Entry 5ZEB (electron microscopy, 3.40 A resolution); this record covers chains K and A of the 56 polymer chains in the assembly.

Chain K:
Name: 50S ribosomal protein L13
Organism: Mycobacterium smegmatis str. MC2 155
UniProtKB: A0QSP8 (RL13_MYCS2); numbering as in UniProt (aligned over 1-147)
Amino-acid sequence (147 residues; row label = number of the first residue in the row):
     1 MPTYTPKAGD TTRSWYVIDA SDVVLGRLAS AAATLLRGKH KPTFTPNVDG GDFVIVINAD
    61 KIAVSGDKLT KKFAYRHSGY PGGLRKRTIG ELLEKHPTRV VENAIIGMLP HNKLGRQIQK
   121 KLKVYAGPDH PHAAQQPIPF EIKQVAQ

Chain A:
Molecule: 23S rRNA
Organism: Mycobacterium smegmatis str. MC2 155
Sequence (3120 nucleotides; numbered 1 to 3120; the number before each row is that of its first residue):
     1 UAAGUGUUUA AGGGCGCAUG GUGGAUGCCU UGGCACUGGG AGCCGAUGAA GGACGUAGGA
    61 GGCUGCGAUA AGCCUCGGGG AGCUGUCAAC CGAGCGUUGA UCCGAGGAUG UCCGAAUGGG
   121 GAAACCCGGC ACGAGUGAUG UCGUGUCACC AGGCGCUGAA UAUAUAGGCG UCUGGGGGGA
   181 ACGCGGGGAA GUGAAACAUC UCAGUACCCG UAGGAAGAGA AAACAAAAUG UGAUUCCGUG
   241 AGUAGUGGCG AGCGAAAGCG GAGGAUGGCU AAACCGUAUG CAUGUGAUAC CGGGUAGGGG
   301 UUGUGUGUGC GGGGUUGUGG GACCUAUCUU UCCGGCUCUA CCUGGCUGGA GGGCAGUGAG
   361 AAAAUGUUGU GGUUAGCGGA AAUGGCUUGG GAUGGCCUGC CGUAGACGGU GAGAGCCCGG
   421 UACGUGAAAA CCCGACGUCU GUCUUGAUGG UGUUCCCGAG UAGCAGCGGG CCCGUGGAAU
   481 CUGCUGUGAA UCUGCCGGGA CCACCCGGUA AGCCUGAAUA CUUCCCAGUG ACCGAUAGCG
   541 GAUUAGUACC GUGAGGGAAU GGUGAAAAGU ACCCCGGGAG GGGAGUGAAA GAGUACCUGA
   601 AACCGUGCGC UUACAAUCCG UCAGAGCCCU CGACGUGUCG UGGGGUGAUG GCGUGCCUUU
   661 UGAAGAAUGA GCCUGCGAGU CAGGGACAUG UCGCGAGGUU AACCCGGGUG GGGUAGCCGC
   721 AGCGAAAGCG AGUCUGAAUA GGGCGUAUCC ACACAAGAGU GUGUGGUGUA GUGGUGUGUU
   781 CUGGACCCGA AGCGGAGUGA UCUACCCAUG GCCAGGGUGA AGCGCGGGUA AGACCGCGUG
   841 GAGGCCCGAA CCCACUUAGG UUGAAGACUG AGGGGAUGAG CUGUGGGUAG GGGUGAAAGG
   901 CCAAUCAAAC UCCGUGAUAG CUGGUUCUCC CCGAAAUGCA UUUAGGUGCA GCGUCGCAUG
   961 UUUCUUGCCG GAGGUAGAGC UACUGGAUGG CCGAUGGGCC CCACAGGGUU ACUGACGUCA
  1021 GCCAAACUCC GAAUGCCGGU AAGUCCAAGA GUGCGGCAGU GAGACGGCGG GGGAUAAGCU
  1081 CCGUGCGUCG AGAGGGAAAC AGCCCAGAUC GCCGGCUAAG GCCCCUAAGC GUGUGCUAAG
  1141 UGGAAAAGGA UGUGCAGUCG CGAAGACAAC CAGGAGGUUG GCUUAGAAGC AGCCACCCUU
  1201 GAAAGAGUGC GUAAUAGCUC ACUGGUCAAG UGAUUGUGCG CCGAUAAUGU AGCGGGGCUC
  1261 AAGCACACCG CCGAAGCCGC GGCAGCCAAC GUGUUGGCUG GGUAGGGGAG CGUCCUGCAU
  1321 CCGGUGAAGC CGCCGAGUGA UCGAGUGGUG GAGGGUGUGG GAGUGAGAAU GCAGGCAUGA
  1381 GUAGCGAUUA GGCAAGUGAG AACCUUGCCC GCCGAAAGAC CAAGGGUUCC UGGGCCAGGC
  1441 CAGUCCGCCC AGGGUGAGUC GGGACCUAAG GCGAGGCCGA CAGGCGUAGU CGAUGGACAA
  1501 CGGGUUGAUA UUCCCGUACC CGUGUAUGUG CGUCCAUGAU GAAUCAGCGG UACUAACCAU
  1561 CCAAAACCAC CGUGACCGCA CCUUUCGGGG UGUGGCGUUG GUGGGGCUGC AUGGGACCUU
  1621 CGUUGGUAGU AGUCAAGCGA UGGGGUGACG CAGGAAGGUA GCCGUACCGG UCAGUGGUAA
  1681 UACCGGGGUA AGCCUGUAGG GAGUCAGAUA GGUAAAUCCG UCUGGCAUAU AUCCUGAGAG
  1741 GUGAUGCAUA GCCGAGUGAG GCGAAUUCGG UGAUCCUAUG CUGCCGAGAA AAGCCUCUAG
  1801 CGAGGACAUA CACGGCCCGU ACCCCAAACC AACACAGGUG GUCAGGUAGA GAAUACUAAG
  1861 GCGUACGAGU GAACUAUGGU UAAGGAACUC GGCAAAAUGC CCCCGUAACU UCGGGAGAAG
  1921 GGGGACCCAC AUGGCGUGUA AGCCUUUACG GCCCAAGCGU GAGUGGGUGG CACAAACCAG
  1981 UGAGAAGCGA CUGUUUACUA AAAACACAGG UCCGUGCGAA GUCGCAAGAC GAUGUAUACG
  2041 GACUGACGCC UGCCCGGUGC UGGAAGGUUA AGAGGACCCG UUAACUCCCU UUGGGGGUGA
  2101 AGCGGAGAAU UUAAGCCCCA GUAAACGGCG GUGGUAACUA UAACCAUCCU AAGGUAGCGA
  2161 AAUUCCUUGU CGGGUAAGUU CCGACCUGCA CGAAUGGCGU AACGACUUCU CAACUGUCUC
  2221 AACCAUAGAC UCGGCGAAAU UGCACUACGA GUAAAGAUGC UCGUUACGCG CGGCAGGACG
  2281 AAAAGACCCC GGGACCUUCA CUACAACUUG GUAUUGGUGC UCGAUACGGU UUGUGUAGGA
  2341 UAGGUGGGAG ACUGUGAAGC UCACACGCCA GUGUGGGUGG AGUCGUUGUU GAAAUACCAC
  2401 UCUGAUCGUA UUGGGCCUCU AACCUCGGAC CGUAUAUCCG GUUCAGGGAC AGUGCCUGGU
  2461 GGGUAGUUUA ACUGGGGCGG UUGCCUCCUA AAAUGUAACG GAGGCGCCCA AAGGUUCCCU
  2521 CAACCUGGAC GGCAAUCAGG UGUUGAGUGU AAGUGCACAA GGGAGCUUGA CUGCGAGACG
  2581 GACAUGUCGA GCAGGGACGA AAGUCGGGAC UAGUGAUCCG GCACCUCUGA GUGGAAGGGG
  2641 UGUCGCUCAA CGGAUAAAAG GUACCCCGGG GAUAACAGGC UGAUCUUCCC CAAGAGUCCA
  2701 UAUCGACGGG AUGGUUUGGC ACCUCGAUGU CGGCUCGUCG CAUCCUGGGG CUGGAGCAGG
  2761 UCCCAAGGGU UGGGCUGUUC GCCCAUUAAA GCGGCACGCG AGCUGGGUUU AGAACGUCGU
  2821 GAGACAGUUC GGUCUCUAUC CGCCGCGCGC GUCAGAAGCU UGAGGAAACC UGUCCCUAGU
  2881 ACGAGAGGAC CGGGACGGAC GAACCUCUGG UAUACCAGUU GUCCCACCAG GGGCACGGCU
  2941 GGAUAGCCAC GUUCGGACAG GAUAACCGCU GAAAGCAUCU AAGCGGGAAA CCUCUUCCAA
  3001 GACCAGGCUU CUCACCCUCU AGGAGGGAUA AGGCCCCCCG CAGACCACGG GAUUGAUAGA
  3061 CCAGACCUGG AAGCCUAGUA AUAGGUGCAG GGAACUGGCA CUAACCGGCC GAAAACUUAC
Unresolved in the structure: 1, 340-344, 634-637, 1004-1005, 1756-1757, 1946-1948, 3120
Covalently attached groups: covalent link A1565-G1606, A1566-G1606, G1578-G1592; covalent link U1573-C1596

Chain K / chain A interface:
Residue-residue contacts (105; chain K residue first):
  Met1(K) - G642(A)  phosphate contact
  Met1(K) - C1113(A)  base contact
  Thr3(K) - C1113(A)  base contact
  Thr5(K) - G624(A)  phosphate contact
  Thr5(K) - A625(A)  sugar contact
  Pro6(K) - A625(A)  sugar contact
  Lys7(K) - A625(A)  salt bridge to the phosphate
  Lys7(K) - G626(A)  phosphate contact
  Ala8(K) - A625(A)  hydrogen bond to the sugar
  Trp15(K) - G4(A)  sugar contact
  Asp22(K) - C1260(A)  hydrogen bond to the base
  Val24(K) - C1258(A)  phosphate contact
  Val24(K) - U1259(A)  phosphate contact
  Val24(K) - C1260(A)  base contact
  Leu25(K) - G1257(A)  phosphate contact
  Leu25(K) - C1258(A)  phosphate contact
  Gly26(K) - G1257(A)  phosphate contact
  Gly26(K) - C1258(A)  phosphate contact
  Gly26(K) - A1262(A)  hydrogen bond to the base
  Arg27(K) - C1130(A)  hydrogen bond to the base
  Arg27(K) - C1260(A)  hydrogen bond to the sugar
  Arg27(K) - A1262(A)  base contact
  Ser30(K) - C1123(A)  sugar contact
  Ser30(K) - C1124(A)  sugar contact
  Ala33(K) - C1124(A)  sugar contact
  Thr34(K) - C1124(A)  sugar contact
  Arg37(K) - C1125(A)  salt bridge to the phosphate
  Arg37(K) - U1126(A)  salt bridge to the phosphate
  Arg37(K) - A1127(A)  salt bridge to the phosphate
  Lys39(K) - C1125(A)  salt bridge to the phosphate
  Lys39(K) - A1127(A)  salt bridge to the phosphate
  Pro46(K) - G650(A)  sugar contact
  Asn47(K) - A623(A)  base contact
  Asn47(K) - U649(A)  hydrogen bond to the base
  Asn47(K) - G650(A)  sugar contact
  Phe53(K) - U5(A)  sugar contact
  Ser65(K) - U1259(A)  hydrogen bond to the phosphate
  Ser65(K) - C1260(A)  phosphate contact
  Asp67(K) - G1140(A)  phosphate contact
  Lys68(K) - G1140(A)  hydrogen bond to the base
  Lys68(K) - C1258(A)  phosphate contact
  Lys68(K) - U1259(A)  salt bridge to the phosphate
  Lys71(K) - G1140(A)  phosphate contact
  Lys72(K) - G1257(A)  salt bridge to the phosphate
  Tyr75(K) - U1250(A)  hydrogen bond to the phosphate
  Tyr75(K) - A1251(A)  phosphate contact
  Arg76(K) - G2864(A)  salt bridge to the phosphate
  Arg76(K) - G2865(A)  salt bridge to the phosphate
  His77(K) - G1249(A)  stacking on the base
  Ser78(K) - G2865(A)  hydrogen bond to the phosphate
  Ser78(K) - A2866(A)  hydrogen bond to the phosphate
  Tyr80(K) - A2866(A)  phosphate contact
  Pro81(K) - G1249(A)  phosphate contact
  Pro81(K) - U2738(A)  phosphate contact
  Pro81(K) - C2739(A)  phosphate contact
  Gly82(K) - G1249(A)  hydrogen bond to the phosphate
  Gly82(K) - C2739(A)  phosphate contact
  Leu84(K) - G1249(A)  sugar contact
  Leu84(K) - U1250(A)  base contact
  Arg85(K) - G2865(A)  sugar contact
  Arg85(K) - A2866(A)  salt bridge to the phosphate
  Arg87(K) - C2992(A)  sugar contact
  Lys95(K) - C2992(A)  hydrogen bond to the sugar
  His96(K) - A2863(A)  phosphate contact
  His96(K) - G2864(A)  phosphate contact
  Arg99(K) - A2863(A)  hydrogen bond to the sugar
  Glu102(K) - C3004(A)  hydrogen bond to the base
  Ala104(K) - G1256(A)  hydrogen bond to the sugar
  Ala104(K) - G1257(A)  phosphate contact
  Gly107(K) - G1255(A)  hydrogen bond to the base
  Gly107(K) - G1256(A)  sugar contact
  Met108(K) - C1124(A)  hydrogen bond to the sugar
  Met108(K) - C1125(A)  sugar contact
  Met108(K) - G1256(A)  hydrogen bond to the base
  Leu109(K) - C1125(A)  sugar contact
  Pro110(K) - C1125(A)  sugar contact
  His111(K) - G2263(A)  salt bridge to the phosphate
  His111(K) - U2264(A)  salt bridge to the phosphate
  Asn112(K) - G650(A)  hydrogen bond to the phosphate
  Asn112(K) - G651(A)  hydrogen bond to the phosphate
  Lys113(K) - A615(A)  phosphate contact
  Lys113(K) - A616(A)  salt bridge to the phosphate
  Lys113(K) - U649(A)  salt bridge to the phosphate
  Lys113(K) - G650(A)  hydrogen bond to the phosphate
  Leu114(K) - U649(A)  phosphate contact
  Leu114(K) - G650(A)  hydrogen bond to the phosphate
  Arg116(K) - C614(A)  hydrogen bond to the phosphate
  Arg116(K) - A615(A)  salt bridge to the phosphate
  Lys120(K) - C3003(A)  phosphate contact
  Lys120(K) - C3004(A)  phosphate contact
  His132(K) - A3(A)  sugar contact
  His132(K) - G4(A)  salt bridge to the phosphate
  Ala134(K) - U3118(A)  base contact
  Gln135(K) - A3(A)  hydrogen bond to the sugar
  Gln135(K) - G4(A)  hydrogen bond to the sugar
  Gln135(K) - U3118(A)  sugar contact
  Gln136(K) - U3118(A)  phosphate contact
  Gln136(K) - A3119(A)  phosphate contact
  Ile142(K) - C1130(A)  base contact
  Lys143(K) - C1130(A)  hydrogen bond to the base
  Gln144(K) - G1131(A)  hydrogen bond to the phosphate
  Gln147(K) - G1129(A)  hydrogen bond to the base
  Gln147(K) - G1131(A)  sugar contact
  Gln147(K) - C1269(A)  base contact
  Gln147(K) - G1270(A)  base contact
Also at the interface, not in a pair above, chain K (68 interface residues in all): Pro2, Arg13, Gly66, Gly83, Glu91, Asn103, Gln119, Lys123, Pro131, Ala146
Also at the interface, not in a pair above, chain A (54 interface residues in all): G6, U641, A648, C2844, U2993

Summary:
68 residues of chain K and 54 residues of chain A are in contact, with 29 hydrogen bonds, 17 salt bridges and
1 aromatic stacking contact. Among the polar pairs are Asp22(K)-C1260(A), Gly26(K)-A1262(A) and
Arg27(K)-C1130(A).
Chain K is 50S ribosomal protein L13 and chain A is 23S rRNA, both from Mycobacterium smegmatis str. MC2 155;
the structure, M. Smegmatis P/P state 70S ribosome structure, was determined by electron microscopy (same
publication as 5ZEP, 5ZET, 5ZEU and 5ZEY).
